PDB entry 4XGQ | X-ray diffraction, 2.70 A resolution | chains A and D of the 4 polymer chains in the assembly

[Chain A]
Molecule: Ribonuclease VapC30
Organism: Mycobacterium tuberculosis (strain ATCC 25618 / H37Rv)
Notes: EC 3.1.-.-
UniProt: P9WF77 (VPC30_MYCTU); numbering as in UniProt (aligned over 1-131)
Chain sequence (132 residues; row label = number of the first residue in the row; numbering starts at 0):
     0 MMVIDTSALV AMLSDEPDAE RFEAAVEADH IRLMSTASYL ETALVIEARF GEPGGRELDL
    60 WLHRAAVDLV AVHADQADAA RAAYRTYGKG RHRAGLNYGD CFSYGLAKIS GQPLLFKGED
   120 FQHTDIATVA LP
Construct notes: expression tag (0)
Metal / ion sites: Mg2+: Asp-4, Asp-99
Swiss-Prot annotation at these positions:
  - binding site (Mg(2+)): Asp-4, Asp-99
From the paper describing this entry:
  - self-association interface (contacts with another copy of this molecule): Thr-35, Ala-36, Tyr-38, Leu-39, Leu-43, Gly-54, Leu-68, Ala-70, Val-71, Ala-73, Ala-76, Asp-77, Ala-79, Arg-80, Tyr-83, Arg-84, Tyr-97, Phe-101
  - catalytic residues: Asp-4, Glu-40, Asp-99, Asp-119 (by similarity / conservation)
  - Mg2+ coordination: Asp-4, Asp-99

[Chain D]
Molecule: Antitoxin VapB30
Organism: Mycobacterium tuberculosis (strain ATCC 25618 / H37Rv)
UniProt: P9WJ35 (VPB30_MYCTU); residue numbers follow UniProt; this construct covers 1-84
Chain sequence (84 residues; each row starts with the number of its first residue):
     1 MALSIKHPEA DRLARALAAR TGETLTEAVV TALRERLARE TGRARVVPLR DELAAIRHRC
    61 AALPVVDNRS AEAILGYDER GLPA
Disordered / not traced: 1-46, 77-84

[Interface between chain A and chain D]
Residue-residue contacts (9; chain A residue first):
  Glu-40(A) / Gly-76(D)
  Tyr-83(A) / Ala-73(D)  hydrogen bond (side chain-backbone)
  Tyr-83(A) / Leu-75(D)
  Lys-88(A) / Leu-75(D)
  Arg-90(A) / Arg-69(D)
  Asn-96(A) / Leu-75(D)
  Asn-96(A) / Gly-76(D)
  Tyr-97(A) / Ile-74(D)  hydrophobic
  Gly-98(A) / Gly-76(D)  hydrogen bond (backbone-backbone)
Interface residues without a listed pair, chain A (8 interface residues in all): Gly-89
From the paper, about this interface:
  - residue pairs: Tyr-83(A)/Ala-73(D)
  - interface residues, chain D: Leu-75(D)

[Summary]
8 residues of chain A and 5 residues of chain D are in contact; the contacts include 2 hydrogen bonds. Among
the polar pairs are Tyr-83(A)/Ala-73(D) and Gly-98(A)/Gly-76(D). The paper describes a contact between
Tyr-83(A) and Ala-73(D). From the paper: catalytic residues Asp-4(A), Glu-40(A) and Asp-99(A) among others;
the interface residue Leu-75(D).
Chain A is Ribonuclease VapC30 and chain D is Antitoxin VapB30, both from Mycobacterium tuberculosis (strain
ATCC 25618 / H37Rv); the structure, Crystal structure of addiction module from Mycobacterial species, was
determined by X-ray diffraction, deposited together with 4XGR.
